Entry 8E8L (electron microscopy, 3.13 A resolution); this record covers chains 1 and 2 of the 6 polymer chains in the assembly.

[Chain 1]
Name: Capsid protein VP1
Source organism: Human poliovirus 1 Mahoney
UniProtKB: P03300 (POLG_POL1M); residues 21-302 here correspond to UniProt positions 600-881 (UniProt number = residue number + 579)
Amino-acid sequence (282 residues; numbered 21 to 302; the number before each row is that of its first residue):
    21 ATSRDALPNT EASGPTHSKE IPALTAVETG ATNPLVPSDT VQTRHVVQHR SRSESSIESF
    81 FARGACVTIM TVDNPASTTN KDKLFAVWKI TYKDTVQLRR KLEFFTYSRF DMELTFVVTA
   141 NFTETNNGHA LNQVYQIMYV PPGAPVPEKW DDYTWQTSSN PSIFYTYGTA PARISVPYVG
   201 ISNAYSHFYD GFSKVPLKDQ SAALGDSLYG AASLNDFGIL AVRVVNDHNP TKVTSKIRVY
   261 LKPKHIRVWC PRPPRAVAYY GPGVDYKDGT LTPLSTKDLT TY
What the authors report for this chain:
  - conformationally variable residues (loop rearrangement): Ala232 to Gly238

[Chain 2]
Name: Capsid protein VP2
Source organism: Human poliovirus 1 Mahoney
UniProtKB: P03300 (POLG_POL1M); residues 8-272 here correspond to UniProt positions 77-341 (UniProt number = residue number + 69)
Amino-acid sequence (265 residues; row label = number of the first residue in the row):
     8 GYSDRVLQLT LGNSTITTQE AANSVVAYGR WPEYLRDSEA NPVDQPTEPD VAACRFYTLD
    68 TVSWTKESRG WWWKLPDALR DMGLFGQNMY YHYLGRSGYT VHVQCNASKF HQGALGVFAV
   128 PEMCLAGDSN TTTMHTSYQN ANPGEKGGTF TGTFTPDNNQ TSPARRFCPV DYLLGNGTLL
   188 GNAFVFPHQI INLRTNNCAT LVLPYVNSLS IDSMVKHNNW GIAILPLAPL NFASESSPEI
   248 PITLTIAPMC CEFNGLRNIT LPRLQ
Unresolved in the structure: 8

[Chain 1 / chain 2 interface]
Residue-residue contacts (93; chain 1 residue first):
  Glu48(1) - Gln196(2)
  Glu48(1) - Ile197(2)  hydrogen bond (backbone-backbone)
  Glu48(1) - Asn199(2)  hydrogen bond
  Glu48(1) - Thr202(2)  hydrogen bond
  Glu48(1) - Asn203(2)
  Thr49(1) - Asn30(2)
  Thr49(1) - Val32(2)
  Thr49(1) - Gln196(2)  hydrogen bond (backbone-side chain)
  Gly50(1) - His195(2)
  Thr126(1) - Glu129(2)
  Tyr127(1) - Glu129(2)  hydrogen bond
  Tyr127(1) - Val213(2)
  Tyr127(1) - Asn214(2)
  Tyr127(1) - Ser215(2)
  Ser202(1) - Ser215(2)  hydrogen bond (side chain-backbone)
  Ser202(1) - Leu216(2)
  Asn203(1) - Ser215(2)
  Asn203(1) - Ser217(2)
  Ala204(1) - Ser215(2)
  Phe208(1) - Glu129(2)
  Tyr209(1) - Glu129(2)
  Tyr209(1) - Cys131(2)
  Tyr209(1) - Lys223(2)
  Tyr209(1) - His224(2)
  Asp210(1) - Lys81(2)  salt bridge
  Asp210(1) - Glu129(2)  hydrogen bond (backbone-side chain)
  Asp210(1) - Met130(2)  hydrogen bond (side chain-backbone)
  Asp210(1) - His224(2)
  Asp210(1) - Asn225(2)  hydrogen bond (backbone-backbone)
  Gly211(1) - Lys223(2)
  Phe212(1) - Thr143(2)
  Phe212(1) - Tyr145(2)  hydrophobic
  Phe212(1) - Ala148(2)  hydrophobic
  Phe212(1) - Lys223(2)  hydrogen bond (backbone-backbone)
  Ser213(1) - Lys223(2)  hydrogen bond (backbone-side chain)
  Val215(1) - Tyr145(2)  hydrophobic
  Val215(1) - Val222(2)
  Val215(1) - Lys223(2)
  Pro216(1) - Tyr145(2)
  Pro216(1) - Gln146(2)
  Pro216(1) - Pro269(2)
  Pro216(1) - Arg270(2)  hydrogen bond (backbone-backbone)
  Leu217(1) - Thr267(2)
  Leu217(1) - Leu268(2)
  Leu217(1) - Arg270(2)
  Lys218(1) - Leu268(2)  hydrogen bond (backbone-backbone)
  Lys218(1) - Pro269(2)
  Lys218(1) - Arg270(2)  hydrogen bond (backbone-side chain)
  Lys218(1) - Gln272(2)  hydrogen bond
  Gln220(1) - Arg270(2)  hydrogen bond (backbone-side chain)
  Asp226(1) - Arg172(2)  salt bridge
  Leu228(1) - Met141(2)
  Tyr229(1) - Lys81(2)
  Tyr229(1) - Cys131(2)
  Tyr229(1) - Leu132(2)
  Tyr229(1) - Met141(2)  hydrogen bond (backbone-backbone)
  Tyr229(1) - Thr143(2)
  Tyr229(1) - Phe174(2)  hydrophobic
  Cys270(1) - Tyr35(2)
  Cys270(1) - Pro128(2)  hydrophobic
  Pro271(1) - Val192(2)  hydrophobic
  Pro271(1) - Phe193(2)
  Arg272(1) - Val127(2)
  Arg272(1) - Pro128(2)  hydrogen bond (side chain-backbone)
  Arg272(1) - Glu129(2)  hydrogen bond (side chain-backbone)
  Pro273(1) - Thr185(2)
  Pro273(1) - Asn189(2)
  Pro273(1) - Phe193(2)
  Pro274(1) - Thr185(2)
  Arg275(1) - Asn183(2)  hydrogen bond (side chain-backbone)
  Arg275(1) - Gly184(2)
  Ala276(1) - Gly184(2)  hydrogen bond (backbone-backbone)
  Val277(1) - Gly184(2)
  Tyr280(1) - Asn137(2)  hydrogen bond (side chain-backbone)
  Pro282(1) - Met141(2)  hydrophobic
  Gly283(1) - Met141(2)
  Val284(1) - Cys131(2)  hydrophobic
  Val284(1) - Leu132(2)
  Val284(1) - Ala133(2)
  Val284(1) - Asn183(2)
  Asp285(1) - Ala133(2)
  Asp285(1) - Gly134(2)  hydrogen bond (side chain-backbone)
  Asp285(1) - Thr140(2)  hydrogen bond
  Asp285(1) - Met141(2)  hydrogen bond (side chain-backbone)
  Tyr286(1) - Ala133(2)
  Tyr286(1) - Phe161(2)  hydrophobic
  Tyr286(1) - Cys175(2)  hydrogen bond (side chain-backbone)
  Tyr286(1) - Pro176(2)
  Tyr286(1) - Val177(2)  hydrogen bond (side chain-backbone)
  Tyr286(1) - Gly182(2)  hydrogen bond (side chain-backbone)
  Tyr286(1) - Gly184(2)
  Leu291(1) - Phe161(2)  hydrophobic
  Leu291(1) - Tyr179(2)  hydrogen bond (backbone-side chain)
Also at the interface, not in a pair above, chain 1 (43 interface residues in all): Val47, Tyr205, Ser206, Asp288, Pro293, Leu294
Also at the interface, not in a pair above, chain 2 (59 interface residues in all): Ala29, Ser144, Asn149, Pro163, Leu180, Leu186
Interface features reported in the paper:
  - epitope / paratope residues, chain 1: Asp226(1), Leu228(1)

[In short]
The interface between chain 1 and chain 2 involves 43 residues on one side and 59 on the other, with 29
hydrogen bonds and 2 salt bridges. Polar pairs include Asp210(1)-Lys81(2), Asp226(1)-Arg172(2) and
Glu48(1)-Asn199(2). The paper reports epitope/paratope residues Asp226(1) and Leu228(1); conformational
variability at Ala232(1).
Here chain 1 is Capsid protein VP1 and chain 2 is Capsid protein VP2, both from Human poliovirus 1 Mahoney.
Entry 8E8L (9H2 Fab-poliovirus 1 complex) was determined by electron microscopy, deposited together with 8E8R,
8E8S, 8E8X, 8E8Y and 8E8Z.
